8YT8 - chains C and E of the 9 polymer chains in the assembly; structure by electron microscopy, 3.50 A resolution.

# Chain C
Protein: Dystrobrevin alpha
Organism: Mus musculus
Reference sequence: Q9D2N4 (DTNA_MOUSE); numbering as in UniProt (aligned over 32-237)
Amino-acid sequence (206 residues; row label = number of the first residue in the row):
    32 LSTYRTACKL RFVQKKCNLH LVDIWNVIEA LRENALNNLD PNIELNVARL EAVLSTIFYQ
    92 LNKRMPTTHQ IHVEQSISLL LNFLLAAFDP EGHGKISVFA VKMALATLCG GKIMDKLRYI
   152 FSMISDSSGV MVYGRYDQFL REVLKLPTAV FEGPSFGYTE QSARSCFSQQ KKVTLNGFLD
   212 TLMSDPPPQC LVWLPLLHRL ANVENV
Swiss-Prot annotation at these positions:
  - mutagenesis: Asn49 (N49S: Animals show deep trabeculation, dilated cardiomyopathy and cardiac dysfunction)

# Chain E
Protein: Dystrophin
Organism: Mus musculus
Reference sequence: P11531 (DMD_MOUSE); numbering as in UniProt (aligned over 3065-3395)
Amino-acid sequence (331 residues; each row starts with the number of its first residue):
  3065 YYINHETQTT CWDHPKMTEL YQSLADLNNV RFSAYRTAMK LRRLQKALCL DLLSLSAACD
  3125 ALDQHNLKQN DQPMDILQII NCLTTIYDRL EQEHNNLVNV PLCVDMCLNW LLNVYDTGRT
  3185 GRIRVLSFKT GIISLCKAHL EDKYRYLFKQ VASSTGFCDQ RRLGLLLHDS IQIPRQLGEV
  3245 ASFGGSNIEP SVRSCFQFAN NKPEIEAALF LDWMRLEPQS MVWLPVLHRV AAAETAKHQA
  3305 KCNICKECPI IGFRYRSLKH FNYDICQSCF FSGRVAKGHK MHYPMVEYCT PTTSGEDVRD
  3365 FAKVLKNKFR TKRYFAKHPR MGYLPVQTVL E
Metal / ion sites: Zn2+: Cys3306, Cys3309, Cys3330, Cys3333
Ligand contacts: phosphatidyl serine (P5S; O-[(R)-{[(2R)-2,3-bis(octadecanoyloxy)propyl]oxy}(hydroxy)phosphoryl]-L-serine): Gln3303, Arg3318, Asn3326, Asp3328, Phe3365
Swiss-Prot annotation at these positions:
  - zinc finger: Lys3301 to Thr3357 (ZZ-type)
  - binding site (Zn(2+)): Cys3306, Cys3309, Cys3330, Cys3333
Reported in the primary citation:
  - Zn2+ coordination: Cys3306, Cys3333
  - disease-associated variants - C3306F, C3333Y: decreased stability (proposed by the authors, not directly observed)
  - post-translational modification sites: Thr3074 (citing earlier work)

# Chain C / chain E interface
Residue-residue contacts (19):
  Tyr90(C) - Thr3071(E)
  Tyr90(C) - Thr3073(E)
  Gln91(C) - Gly3242(E)
  Lys94(C) - Tyr3085(E)
  Lys94(C) - Asn3092(E)  hydrogen bond (backbone-side chain)
  Lys94(C) - Lys3104(E)
  Lys94(C) - Gln3240(E)
  Lys94(C) - Leu3241(E)
  Arg95(C) - Asn3092(E)
  Arg95(C) - Gly3242(E)
  Met96(C) - Ala3089(E)
  Met96(C) - Asn3092(E)
  Pro97(C) - Ala3089(E)
  Pro97(C) - Asn3092(E)
  Pro97(C) - Asn3093(E)
  Thr98(C) - Gln3086(E)
  Thr98(C) - Ala3089(E)  hydrogen bond (backbone-backbone)
  Thr98(C) - Asp3090(E)  hydrogen bond (side chain-backbone)
  Thr99(C) - Asn3093(E)
Interface residues without a listed pair, chain C (12 interface residues in all): Trp56, Asn57, Arg63, Asn93
Interface residues without a listed pair, chain E (16 interface residues in all): Arg3100, Glu3243, Ala3245, Ser3250

# In short
Chain C and chain E form an interface of 12 and 16 residues respectively; the contacts include 3 hydrogen
bonds. Among the polar pairs are Lys94(C)-Asn3092(E), Thr98(C)-Asp3090(E) and Thr98(C)-Ala3089(E). Ligands of
chain E: phosphatidyl serine. From the paper: C3306F and C3333Y of chain E reduce stability; Zn2+ coordination
by Cys3306(E) and Cys3333(E).
Chain C is Dystrobrevin alpha and chain E is Dystrophin, both from Mus musculus; the structure, Cryo-EM
structure of the dystrophin glycoprotein complex, was determined by electron microscopy.
